1F4K - chains D and B of the 4 polymer chains in the assembly; structure by X-ray diffraction, 2.50 A resolution.

== Chain D ==
Molecule: 21-nt DNA strand
Sequence (21 nucleotides; each row starts with the number of its first residue):
     1 CTATGAACAT AATGTTCATA G

== Chain B ==
Molecule: Replication termination protein
From: Bacillus subtilis
UniProtKB: P68732 (RTP_BACSU); residues 1-122 here = UniProt positions 1-122
Sequence (122 residues; each row starts with the number of its first residue):
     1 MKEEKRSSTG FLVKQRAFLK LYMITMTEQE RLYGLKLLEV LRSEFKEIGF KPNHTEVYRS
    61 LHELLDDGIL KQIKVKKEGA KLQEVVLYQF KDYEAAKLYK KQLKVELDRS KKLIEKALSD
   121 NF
Disordered / not traced: 1-7
Construct notes: engineered mutation Ser-110 (Cys in P68732)

== Interface between chain D and chain B ==
Pairs across the interface (19):
  DA3(D) / Tyr-33(B)  hydrogen bond to the phosphate
  DA3(D) / Leu-35(B)  phosphate contact
  DA3(D) / Tyr-58(B)  sugar contact
  DA3(D) / Val-85(B)  phosphate contact
  DT4(D) / Tyr-33(B)  phosphate contact
  DT4(D) / Gly-34(B)  hydrogen bond to the phosphate
  DT4(D) / Leu-35(B)  hydrogen bond to the phosphate
  DT4(D) / His-54(B)  base contact
  DT4(D) / Tyr-58(B)  hydrogen bond to the phosphate
  DT4(D) / Val-85(B)  phosphate contact
  DT4(D) / Val-86(B)  hydrogen bond to the phosphate
  DG5(D) / His-54(B)  hydrogen bond to the base
  DG5(D) / Tyr-58(B)  base contact
  DG5(D) / His-62(B)  salt bridge to the phosphate
  DG5(D) / Gln-72(B)  hydrogen bond to the phosphate
  DG5(D) / Lys-74(B)  salt bridge to the phosphate
  DG5(D) / Tyr-88(B)  phosphate contact
  DA6(D) / Thr-55(B)  base contact
  DG14(D) / Thr-9(B)  hydrogen bond to the phosphate
Also at the interface, not in a pair above, chain D (6 interface residues in all): DA7
Also at the interface, not in a pair above, chain B (17 interface residues in all): Ser-8, Arg-59, Gln-83, Glu-84

== Overview ==
The interface between chain D and chain B involves 6 residues on one side and 17 on the other; the contacts
include 8 hydrogen bonds and 2 salt bridges. Among the polar pairs are DG5(D)/His-54(B), DA3(D)/Tyr-33(B) and
DT4(D)/Gly-34(B).
Here chain D is a 21-nt DNA strand and chain B is Replication termination protein (Bacillus subtilis). Entry
1F4K (Crystal structure of the replication terminator protein/B-site DNA complex) was determined by X-ray
diffraction.
